PDB entry 4FIJ | X-ray diffraction, 2.30 A resolution | chain A

Chain A:
Protein: Serine/threonine-protein kinase PAK 4
Organism: Homo sapiens
Notes: EC 2.7.11.1
UniProtKB: O96013 (PAK4_HUMAN); residues 274-591 here correspond to UniProt positions 1-318 (UniProt number = residue number - 273)
Chain sequence (346 residues; numbered 246 to 591; the number before each row is that of its first residue):
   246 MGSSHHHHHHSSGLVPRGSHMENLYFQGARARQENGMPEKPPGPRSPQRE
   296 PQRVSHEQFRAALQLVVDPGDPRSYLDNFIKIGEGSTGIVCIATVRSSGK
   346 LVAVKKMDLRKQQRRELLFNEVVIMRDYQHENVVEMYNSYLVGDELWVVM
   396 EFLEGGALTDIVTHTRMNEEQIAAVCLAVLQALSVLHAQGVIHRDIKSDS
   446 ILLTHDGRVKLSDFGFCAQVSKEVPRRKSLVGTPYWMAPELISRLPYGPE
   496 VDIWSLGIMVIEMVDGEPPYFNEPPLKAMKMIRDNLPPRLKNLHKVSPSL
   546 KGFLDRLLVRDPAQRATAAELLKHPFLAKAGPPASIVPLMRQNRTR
Not modelled in the structure: 246-298, 591
Modified residues: Ser474 (phosphoserine; SEP)
Differences from the reference sequence: expression tag (246-273)
Curated features (UniProtKB/Swiss-Prot):
  - modified residue: Lys351 (N6-methyllysine)

Overview:
Chain A is Serine/threonine-protein kinase PAK 4 (Homo sapiens); the structure, Catalytic domain of human
PAK4, was determined by X-ray diffraction (same publication as 4FIE, 4FIF, 4FIG, 4FIH and 4FII).
